PDB entry 6VOJ | electron microscopy, 4.34 A resolution (low resolution: residue-level contacts below are approximate; hydrogen-bond / salt-bridge calls are withheld) | chains C and d of the 26 polymer chains in the assembly

[Chain C]
Name: ATP synthase subunit alpha, chloroplastic
Source organism: Spinacia oleracea
Notes: EC 7.1.2.2
UniProt: P06450 (ATPA_SPIOL); numbering as in UniProt (aligned over 1-507)
Amino-acid sequence (507 residues; each row starts with the number of its first residue):
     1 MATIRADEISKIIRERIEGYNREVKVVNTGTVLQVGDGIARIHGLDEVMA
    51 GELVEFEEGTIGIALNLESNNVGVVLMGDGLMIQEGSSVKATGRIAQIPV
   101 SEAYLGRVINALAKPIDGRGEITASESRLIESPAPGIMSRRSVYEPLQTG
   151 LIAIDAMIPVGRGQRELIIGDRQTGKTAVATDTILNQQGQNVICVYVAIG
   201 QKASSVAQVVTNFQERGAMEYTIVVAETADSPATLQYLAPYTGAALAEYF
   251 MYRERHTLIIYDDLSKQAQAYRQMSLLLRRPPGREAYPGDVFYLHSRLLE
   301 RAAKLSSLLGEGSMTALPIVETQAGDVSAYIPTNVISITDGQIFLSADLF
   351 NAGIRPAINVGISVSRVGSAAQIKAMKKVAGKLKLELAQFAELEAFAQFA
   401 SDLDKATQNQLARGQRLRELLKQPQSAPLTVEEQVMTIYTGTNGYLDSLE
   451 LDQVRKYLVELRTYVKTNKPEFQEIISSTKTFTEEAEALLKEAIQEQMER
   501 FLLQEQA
Unresolved in the structure: 1-2, 504-507
Ligand contacts:
  - ATP (adenosine-5'-triphosphate), molecule 1: Asp171, Arg172, Gln173, Thr174, Gly175, Lys176, Thr177, Ala178, Gln201, Phe350, Arg355, Pro356, Gln423, Pro424, Gln425
  - ATP, molecule 2: Ser337, Val364, Ser365, Arg366
  - tentoxin (TTX): Gly51, Ile63, Leu65, Ile130, Glu131, Tyr237, Tyr241, Tyr271, Met274, Tyr293, Arg297
UniProt features mapped onto this chain:
  - binding site (ATP): Gly170 to Thr177
  - site: Ser363 (Required for activity)

[Chain d]
Name: ATP synthase delta chain, chloroplastic
Source organism: Spinacia oleracea
UniProt: P11402 (ATPD_SPIOL); numbering as in UniProt (aligned over 1-257)
Amino-acid sequence (257 residues; row label = number of the first residue in the row):
     1 MAALQNPVALQSRTTTAVAALSTSSTTSTPKPFSLSFSSSTATFNPLRLK
    51 ILTASKLTAKPRGGALGTRMVDSTASRYASALADVADVTGTLEATNSDVE
   101 KLIRIFSEEPVYYFFANPVISIDNKRSVLDEIITTSGLQPHTANFINILI
   151 DSERINLVKEILNEFEDVFNKITGTEVAVVTSVVKLENDHLAQIAKGVQK
   201 ITGAKNVRIKTVIDPSLVAGFTIRYGNEGSKLVDMSVKKQLEEIAAQLEM
   251 DDVTLAV
Unresolved in the structure: 1-70, 250-257

[Chain C / chain d interface]
Contacting residue pairs (33):
  Arg16(C) with Gln247(d)
  Tyr20(C) with Glu242(d); Glu243(d)
  Arg22(C) with Lys239(d)
  Glu23(C) with Lys238(d); Glu242(d)
  Val24(C) with Val233(d); Met235(d)
  Lys25(C) with Val233(d)
  Val26(C) with Tyr225(d); Lys231(d); Leu232(d); Val233(d)
  Val27(C) with Ser230(d); Lys231(d); Leu232(d)
  Asn28(C) with Ser230(d); Lys231(d)
  Thr29(C) with Gly229(d); Ser230(d); Leu232(d)
  His43(C) with Glu228(d)
  Gly44(C) with Glu228(d); Ser230(d)
  Leu45(C) with Ser230(d)
  Asp46(C) with Asn227(d); Ser230(d); Lys231(d)
  Glu47(C) with Lys231(d)
  Ser69(C) with Val71(d); Asp72(d)
  Asn70(C) with Val71(d); Glu228(d)
Other interface residues (no listed pair), chain C (19 interface residues in all): Ile17, Glu121
Other interface residues (no listed pair), chain d (18 interface residues in all): Ser73, Leu248

[Summary]
The interface between chain C and chain d involves 19 residues on one side and 18 on the other. Bound to chain
C: ATP and tentoxin. Curated annotation (UniProt) lists 8 ATP-binding residues on chain C.
Here chain C is ATP synthase subunit alpha, chloroplastic and chain d is ATP synthase delta chain,
chloroplastic, both from Spinacia oleracea. Entry 6VOJ (Chloroplast ATP synthase (R3, CF1FO)) was determined
by electron microscopy (same publication as 6VM1, 6VM4, 6VMB, 6VMD, 6VMG, 6VOF and 8 further entries).
